7X4I - chains B and F of the 8 polymer chains in the assembly; structure by X-ray diffraction, 3.38 A resolution.

== Chain B ==
Molecule: Spike glycoprotein
From: Severe acute respiratory syndrome coronavirus
Reference sequence: Q19QX0 (Q19QX0_SARS); residues 320-523 here = UniProt positions 320-523
Amino-acid sequence (204 residues; each row starts with the number of its first residue):
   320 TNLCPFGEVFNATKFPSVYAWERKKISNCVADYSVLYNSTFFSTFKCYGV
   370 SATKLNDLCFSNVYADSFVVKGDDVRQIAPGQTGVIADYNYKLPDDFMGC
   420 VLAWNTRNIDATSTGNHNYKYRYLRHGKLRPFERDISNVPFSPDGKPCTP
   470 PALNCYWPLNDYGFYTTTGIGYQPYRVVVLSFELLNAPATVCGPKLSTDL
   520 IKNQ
Disordered / not traced: 514-523
Disulfide bonds: Cys323-Cys348, Cys366-Cys419, Cys378-Cys511, Cys467-Cys474

== Chain F ==
Molecule: nanobody aSA3
From: Vicugna pacos
Notes: antibody fragment or engineered binder
Amino-acid sequence (123 residues; numbered 1 to 123; the number before each row is that of its first residue):
     1 QVQLVESGGGLVQPGGSLRLSCAASGFTSDHYALAWFRQAPGKEREGVSC
    51 IDSDGNPFYADSVKGRFTGSRDNAKNTVYLQMNSLKLEDTAVYYCAAGLW
   101 YGRSLNSFDYDYWGQGTQVTVSS
Disulfide bonds: Cys22-Cys95

== Chain B / chain F interface ==
Pairs across the interface - 38 pairs, chain B then chain F:
  Leu355(B) - Arg103(F)  hydrogen bond (backbone-side chain)
  Tyr356(B) - Asp52(F)  hydrogen bond
  Tyr356(B) - Phe58(F)
  Tyr356(B) - Tyr101(F)
  Tyr356(B) - Gly102(F)
  Tyr356(B) - Arg103(F)  hydrogen bond (backbone-side chain)
  Ser358(B) - Arg103(F)  hydrogen bond (backbone-side chain)
  Phe361(B) - Arg103(F)  hydrogen bond (backbone-side chain)
  Ser362(B) - Ser104(F)
  Ser362(B) - Leu105(F)  hydrogen bond (backbone-backbone)
  Ser362(B) - Asn106(F)  hydrogen bond
  Thr363(B) - Arg103(F)
  Thr363(B) - Ser104(F)  hydrogen bond
  Thr363(B) - Asn106(F)  hydrogen bond
  Thr363(B) - Asp109(F)  hydrogen bond
  Phe364(B) - Gly102(F)
  Phe364(B) - Arg103(F)  hydrogen bond (backbone-backbone)
  Lys365(B) - Trp100(F)
  Lys365(B) - Asp109(F)  salt bridge
  Cys366(B) - Trp100(F)
  Cys366(B) - Tyr101(F)  hydrogen bond (backbone-backbone)
  Cys366(B) - Gly102(F)
  Tyr367(B) - Leu99(F)
  Gly368(B) - Tyr101(F)
  Val369(B) - Tyr101(F)
  Ser370(B) - Tyr101(F)
  Gly391(B) - Phe108(F)
  Val394(B) - Phe108(F)  hydrophobic
  Arg395(B) - Ser107(F)
  Arg395(B) - Phe108(F)  hydrogen bond (side chain-backbone)
  Arg395(B) - Asp109(F)
  Arg395(B) - Tyr110(F)
  Arg395(B) - Asp111(F)  salt bridge
  Gly488(B) - Glu44(F)
  Ile489(B) - Glu44(F)  hydrogen bond (backbone-side chain)
  Gly490(B) - Glu44(F)  hydrogen bond (backbone-side chain)
  Tyr494(B) - Asn106(F)  hydrogen bond
  Tyr494(B) - Phe108(F)
Also at the interface, not in a pair above, chain B (23 interface residues in all): Thr372, Asp392, Gln401
Also at the interface, not in a pair above, chain F (18 interface residues in all): Asp54, Trp113
Interface features reported in the paper:
  - epitope / paratope residues, chain B: Leu355(B), Ser358(B), Thr363(B), Arg395(B), Ile489(B)

== Summary ==
The interface between chain B and chain F involves 23 residues on one side and 18 on the other, with 16
hydrogen bonds and 2 salt bridges. Among the polar pairs are Lys365(B)-Asp109(F), Arg395(B)-Asp111(F) and
Leu355(B)-Arg103(F). From the paper: epitope/paratope residues Leu355(B), Ser358(B) and Thr363(B) among
others.
Here chain B is Spike glycoprotein (Severe acute respiratory syndrome coronavirus) and chain F is nanobody
aSA3 (Vicugna pacos). Entry 7X4I (Crystal structure of nanobody aSA3 in complex with dimer SARS-CoV-1 RBD) was
determined by X-ray diffraction.
